8E3F - chains 5 and B of the 9 polymer chains in the assembly; structure by electron microscopy, 6.50 A resolution (low resolution: residue-level contacts below are approximate; hydrogen-bond / salt-bridge calls are withheld).

# Chain 5
Molecule: Nt DNA
Sequence (60 nucleotides; each row starts with the number of its first residue):
    63 AACTAATCAT CTACACACTG ACGACCGTCA TGATCATATT ATTTTTTACG CCAGACAGGG
Not modelled in the structure: 63-85, 104-107

# Chain B
Name: DNA-directed RNA polymerase subunit beta'
Organism: Escherichia coli
Notes: EC 2.7.7.6
UniProtKB: P0A8T7 (RPOC_ECOLI); numbering as in UniProt (aligned over 1-1407)
Chain sequence (1407 residues; each row starts with the number of its first residue):
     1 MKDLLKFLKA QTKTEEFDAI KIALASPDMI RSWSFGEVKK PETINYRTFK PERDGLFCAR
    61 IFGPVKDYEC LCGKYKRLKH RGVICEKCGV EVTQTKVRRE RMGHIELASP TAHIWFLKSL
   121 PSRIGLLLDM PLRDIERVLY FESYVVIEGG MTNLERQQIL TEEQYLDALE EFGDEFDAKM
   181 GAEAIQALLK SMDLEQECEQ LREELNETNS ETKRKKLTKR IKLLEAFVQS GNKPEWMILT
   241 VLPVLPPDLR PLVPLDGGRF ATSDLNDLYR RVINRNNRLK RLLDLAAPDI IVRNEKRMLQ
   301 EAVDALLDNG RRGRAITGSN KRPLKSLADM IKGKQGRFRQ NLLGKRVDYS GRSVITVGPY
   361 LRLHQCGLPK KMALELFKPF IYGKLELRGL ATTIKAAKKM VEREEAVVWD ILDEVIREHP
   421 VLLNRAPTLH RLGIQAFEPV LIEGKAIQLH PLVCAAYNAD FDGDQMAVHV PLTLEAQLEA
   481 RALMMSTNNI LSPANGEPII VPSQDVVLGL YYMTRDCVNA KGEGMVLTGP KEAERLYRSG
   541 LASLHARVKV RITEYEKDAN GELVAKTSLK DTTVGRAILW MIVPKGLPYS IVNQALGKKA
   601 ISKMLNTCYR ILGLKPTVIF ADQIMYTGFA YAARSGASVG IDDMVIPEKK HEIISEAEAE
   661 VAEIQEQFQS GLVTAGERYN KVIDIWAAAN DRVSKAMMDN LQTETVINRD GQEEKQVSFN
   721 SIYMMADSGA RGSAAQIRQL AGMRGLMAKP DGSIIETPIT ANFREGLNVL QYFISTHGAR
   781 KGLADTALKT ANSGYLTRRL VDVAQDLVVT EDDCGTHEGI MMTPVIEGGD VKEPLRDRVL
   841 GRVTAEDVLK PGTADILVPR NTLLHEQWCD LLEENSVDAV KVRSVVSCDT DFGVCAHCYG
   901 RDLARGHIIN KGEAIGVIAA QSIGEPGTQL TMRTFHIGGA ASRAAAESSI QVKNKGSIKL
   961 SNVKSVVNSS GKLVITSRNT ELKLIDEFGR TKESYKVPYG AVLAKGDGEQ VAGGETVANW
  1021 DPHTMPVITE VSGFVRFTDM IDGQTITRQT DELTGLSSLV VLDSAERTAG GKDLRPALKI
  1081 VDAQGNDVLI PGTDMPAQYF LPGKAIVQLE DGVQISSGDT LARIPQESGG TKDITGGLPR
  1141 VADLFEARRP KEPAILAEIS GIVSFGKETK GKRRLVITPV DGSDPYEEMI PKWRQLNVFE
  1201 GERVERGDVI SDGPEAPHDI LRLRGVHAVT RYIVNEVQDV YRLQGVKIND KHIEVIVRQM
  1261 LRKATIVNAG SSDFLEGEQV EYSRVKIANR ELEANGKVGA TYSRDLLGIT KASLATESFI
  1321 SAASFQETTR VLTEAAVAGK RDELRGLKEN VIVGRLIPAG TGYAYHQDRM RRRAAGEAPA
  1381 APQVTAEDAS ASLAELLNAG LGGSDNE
Not modelled in the structure: 1-15, 934-947, 1127-1135, 1374-1407
Cystine bridges: Cys72-Cys88
Bound ions: Zn2+ site 1: Cys70, Cys85; Mg2+: Asp460, Asp462, Asp464 (shared with 1 residue of chain 7); Zn2+ site 2: Cys814, Cys888, Cys895, Cys898
UniProt features mapped onto this chain:
  - binding site (Zn(2+)): Cys70, Cys72, Cys85, Cys88, Cys814, Cys888, Cys895, Cys898
  - binding site (Mg(2+)): Asp460, Asp462, Asp464
  - modified residue: Lys983 (N6-acetyllysine)
  - mutagenesis: Gln504 (Q504P: Resistant to antibiotics salinamide A and B), Asn690 (N690D: Resistant to antibiotics salinamide A and B), Met697 (M697V: Resistant to antibiotics salinamide A and B), Ala735 (A735T: Resistant to antibiotics salinamide A and B), Arg738 (R738C/H/P/S: Resistant to antibiotics salinamide A and B), Ala748 (A748E: Resistant to antibiotics salinamide A and B), Pro758 (P758S/T: Resistant to antibiotics salinamide A and B), Phe763 (F763C: Resistant to antibiotics salinamide A and B), Ser775 (S775A: Resistant to antibiotics salinamide A and B), Ala779 (A779T/V: Resistant to antibiotics salinamide A and B), Arg780 (R780C: Resistant to antibiotics salinamide A and B), Gly782 (G782A/C: Resistant to antibiotics salinamide A and B), 1 further mutagenesis entry in UniProt

# Interface between chain 5 and chain B
Contacting residue pairs (11):
  DT96(5) - Arg47(B)
  DA98(5) - Glu42(B)
  DT101(5) - Arg271(B)
  DT101(5) - Arg275(B)
  DT101(5) - Thr317(B)
  DA103(5) - Arg314(B)
  DC114(5) - Asp1143(B)
  DC114(5) - Arg1148(B)
  DA115(5) - Arg1148(B)
  DG116(5) - Lys1311(B)
  DG122(5) - Lys1170(B)
Other interface residues (no listed pair), chain 5 (11 interface residues in all): DC97, DA100, DT102
Other interface residues (no listed pair), chain B (14 interface residues in all): Tyr46, Asn274, Arg278, Glu1146

# In short
The interface between chain 5 and chain B involves 11 residues on one side and 14 on the other. Asp460(B),
Asp462(B) and Asp464(B) form the Mg2+ site. UniProt lists 8 Zn2+-binding residues, 3 Mg2+-binding residues and
13 mutagenesis sites on chain B.
Chain 5 is Nt DNA and chain B is DNA-directed RNA polymerase subunit beta' (Escherichia coli); the structure,
Escherichia coli Rho-dependent transcription pre-termination complex containing 18 nt long RNA spacer,
Mg-ADP-BeF3, and NusG; TEC ..., was determined by electron microscopy (same publication as 8E3H, 8E5K, 8E5L,
8E5O, 8E5P, 8E6W and 3 further entries).
